PDB entry 6VST | X-ray diffraction, 2.12 A resolution | chains B and C of the 6 polymer chains in the assembly

[Chain B (and C)]
Protein: Arginase
From: Medicago truncatula
Notes: EC 3.5.3.1; chain C of this document is another copy of the same molecule, construct and numbering; everything in this record applies to it too
Reference sequence: G7JFU5 (G7JFU5_MEDTR); numbering as in UniProt (aligned over 1-338)
Chain sequence (341 residues; row label = number of the first residue in the row; numbers below 1 keep their minus sign (Ser-2 is residue -2)):
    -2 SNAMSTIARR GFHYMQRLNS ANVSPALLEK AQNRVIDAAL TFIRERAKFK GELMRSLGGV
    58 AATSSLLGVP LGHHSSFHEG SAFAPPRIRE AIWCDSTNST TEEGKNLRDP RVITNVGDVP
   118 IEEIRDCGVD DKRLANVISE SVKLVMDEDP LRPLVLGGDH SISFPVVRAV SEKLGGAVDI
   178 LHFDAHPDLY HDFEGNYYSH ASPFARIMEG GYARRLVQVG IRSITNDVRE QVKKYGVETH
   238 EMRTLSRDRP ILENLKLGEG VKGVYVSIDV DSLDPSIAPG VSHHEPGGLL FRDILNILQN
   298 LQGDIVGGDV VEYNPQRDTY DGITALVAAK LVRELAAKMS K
Unresolved in the structure: -2 to 20
Construct notes: expression tag (-2 to 0)
Metal / ion sites: Mn2+ site 1: His157, Asp181, Asp185, Asp266; Mn2+ site 2: Asp181, His183, Asp266, Asp268
Ligand contacts:
  - L-ornithine (ORN), molecule 1: Ser93, Thr94, Asn95
  - L-ornithine (ORN), molecule 2: His183, Asp185, Tyr187, Phe190, His197, Ala198, Ser220, His280, Glu309
Swiss-Prot annotation at these positions:
  - binding site (L-ornithine): Ser73, Asp92 to Asn95, Asp185 to Tyr187, Ser220
  - binding site (Mn(2+)): His157, Asp181, His183, Asp185, Asp266, Asp268
  - binding site (substrate): Glu191 to Asn193, Glu309
From the paper describing this entry:
  - catalytic residues: Asp185, Glu309 (proposed by the authors, not directly observed)
  - binding site for L-ornithine: Ser73, Asp92, Ser93, Thr94, Asn95, Asp185, Tyr187, Ser220

[Chain B / chain C interface]
Contacting residue pairs - 30 pairs, chain B then chain C:
  Phe74(B) - Asp92(C)
  Phe74(B) - Ser93(C)
  Tyr187(B) - Asn95(C)
  Arg219(B) - Glu99(C)
  Arg219(B) - Arg289(C)
  Ser220(B) - Asn95(C)  hydrogen bond
  Ile221(B) - Thr97(C)
  Thr222(B) - Asn95(C)
  Thr222(B) - Thr97(C)
  Asn223(B) - Gly101(C)  hydrogen bond (side chain-backbone)
  Arg226(B) - Glu99(C)  hydrogen bond (side chain-backbone)
  Glu238(B) - Glu99(C)
  Met239(B) - Arg289(C)
  Arg240(B) - Glu100(C)  salt bridge
  Arg240(B) - Gln296(C)
  Asp271(B) - Ile274(C)
  Pro272(B) - Ile320(C)  hydrophobic
  Ser273(B) - Ser273(C)
  Ser273(B) - Ile274(C)
  Ser279(B) - Ser93(C)
  His280(B) - Ser93(C)  hydrogen bond (side chain-backbone)
  His281(B) - Asp318(C)
  His281(B) - Ile320(C)
  His281(B) - Leu323(C)
  Glu282(B) - Lys327(C)  salt bridge
  Pro283(B) - Phe288(C)
  Pro283(B) - Val324(C)  hydrophobic
  Pro283(B) - Lys327(C)  hydrogen bond (backbone-side chain)
  Gly284(B) - Phe288(C)
  Gly284(B) - Arg289(C)  hydrogen bond (backbone-side chain)
Other interface residues (no listed pair), chain B (22 interface residues in all): Pro276, Leu287
Other interface residues (no listed pair), chain C (21 interface residues in all): Cys91, Thr94, Thr98, Leu287

[In short]
The interface between chain B and chain C involves 22 residues on one side and 21 on the other, with 6
hydrogen bonds and 2 salt bridges. Polar pairs include Arg240(B)-Glu100(C), Glu282(B)-Lys327(C) and
Ser220(B)-Asn95(C). The paper reports catalytic residues Asp185(B) and Glu309(B); a binding site for
L-ornithine at Ser73(B), Asp92(B) and Ser93(B) among others.
Chain B and chain C are both Arginase (Medicago truncatula); the structure, Arginase from Medicago truncatula
in complex with ornithine, was determined by X-ray diffraction, deposited together with 6VSS and 6VSU.
